Entry 7WPR (electron microscopy, 4.39 A resolution (low resolution: residue-level contacts below are approximate; hydrogen-bond / salt-bridge calls are withheld)); this record covers chains d and W of the 32 polymer chains in the assembly.

[Chain d (and W)]
Protein: von Willebrand factor
Source organism: Homo sapiens
Notes: fragment: D'D3 domain; chain W of this document is another copy of the same molecule, construct and numbering; everything in this record applies to it too
UniProtKB: P04275 (VWF_HUMAN); residues 764-1241 here = UniProt positions 764-1241
Sequence (490 residues; each row starts with the number of its first residue):
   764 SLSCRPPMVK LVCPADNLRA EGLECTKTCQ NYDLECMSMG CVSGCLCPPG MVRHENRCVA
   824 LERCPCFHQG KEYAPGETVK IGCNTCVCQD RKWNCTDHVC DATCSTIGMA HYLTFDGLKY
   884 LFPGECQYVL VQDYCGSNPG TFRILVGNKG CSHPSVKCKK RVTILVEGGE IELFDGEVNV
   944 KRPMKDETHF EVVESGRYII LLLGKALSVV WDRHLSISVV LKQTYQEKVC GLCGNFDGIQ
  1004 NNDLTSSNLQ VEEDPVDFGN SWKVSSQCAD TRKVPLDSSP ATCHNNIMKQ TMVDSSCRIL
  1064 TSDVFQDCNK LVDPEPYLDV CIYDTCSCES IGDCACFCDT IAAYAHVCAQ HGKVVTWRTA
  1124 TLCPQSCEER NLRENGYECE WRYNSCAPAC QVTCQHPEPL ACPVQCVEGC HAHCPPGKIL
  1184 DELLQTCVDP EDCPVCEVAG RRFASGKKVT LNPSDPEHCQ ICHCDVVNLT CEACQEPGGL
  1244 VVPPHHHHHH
Unresolved in the structure: 1242-1253
Disulfide bonds: C767-C808, C776-C804, C788-C799, C792-C827, C810-C821, C829-C851, C846-C863, C849-C858, C867-C996, C889-C1031, C898-C993, C914-C921, C1046-C1089, C1060-C1084, C1071-C1111, C1091-C1099, C1101-C1126, C1130-C1173, C1149-C1169, C1153-C1165, C1157-C1196, C1177-C1190, C1199-C1227, C1222-C1237, C1225-C1234
Covalently attached groups: N-acetylglucosamine (NAG) linked to N1147
Differences from the reference sequence: expression tag (1242-1253)
Ion coordination: Ca2+: D879, N998, D1000, I1002, N1005, D1006
UniProt features mapped onto this chain:
  - region: S764 to E787 (Amino-terminal), R826 to D853 (CX)
  - glycosylation (N-linked (GlcNAc...) asparagine): N857, N1147, N1231
  - natural variant: C788 (C788Y: In VWD2), T791 (T791M: In VWD2), R816 (R816W: In VWD2), R854 (R854Q: In VWD2), C1060 (C1060R: In VWD2), C1149 (C1149R: In VWD1)
  - mutagenesis: C1149 (C1149R: Reduced secretion and increased intracellular retention. Similar phenotype; when associated with S-1169), C1169 (C1169S: Reduced secretion and increased intracellular retention. Similar phenotype; when associated with R-1149)

[Chain d / chain W interface]
Residue-residue contacts (33):
  M1055(d) - E1092(W)
  V1056(d) - I1094(W)
  S1059(d) - I1094(W)
  T1088(d) - I1094(W)
  E1092(d) - M1055(W)
  E1092(d) - E1092(W)
  E1092(d) - S1093(W)
  S1093(d) - E1092(W)
  S1093(d) - S1093(W)
  S1093(d) - I1094(W)
  S1093(d) - C1097(W)
  I1094(d) - V1056(W)
  I1094(d) - S1059(W)
  I1094(d) - T1088(W)
  I1094(d) - S1093(W)
  I1094(d) - F1100(W)
  G1095(d) - C1097(W)
  D1096(d) - T1124(W)
  C1097(d) - S1093(W)
  C1097(d) - G1095(W)
  C1097(d) - C1097(W)  disulfide
  F1100(d) - I1094(W)
  T1124(d) - D1096(W)
  S1129(d) - S1129(W)
  E1131(d) - E1131(W)
  E1131(d) - R1145(W)
  E1132(d) - A1123(W)
  Y1140(d) - R1145(W)
  C1142(d) - C1142(W)  disulfide
  C1142(d) - R1145(W)
  R1145(d) - E1131(W)
  R1145(d) - Y1140(W)
  R1145(d) - C1142(W)
Other interface residues (no listed pair), chain d (23 interface residues in all): K1052, T1122, A1123, P1127, Q1128
Other interface residues (no listed pair), chain W (23 interface residues in all): K1052, T1122, P1127, Q1128, E1132
Inter-chain disulfides: C1097(d)-C1097(W), C1142(d)-C1142(W)

[In short]
The chain d/chain W interface involves 23 residues from each chain; the contacts include 2 disulfide bonds.
N-acetylglucosamine is covalently linked to N1147(d). D879(d), N998(d), D1000(d), I1002(d), N1005(d) and
D1006(d) form the Ca2+ site. UniProt lists 2 mutagenesis sites on chain d.
Chain d and chain W are both von Willebrand factor (Homo sapiens); the structure, VWF D'D3 dimer complexed
with D1D2 at 4.39 angstron resolution(VWF tube), was determined by electron microscopy together with 7WPP,
7WPQ, 7WPS and 7WQT from the same study.
